PDB entry 5LI9 | X-ray diffraction, 1.79 A resolution | chain A

== Chain A ==
Molecule: Protein kinase C iota type
Source organism: Homo sapiens
Notes: EC 2.7.11.13
UniProtKB: P41743 (KPCI_HUMAN); residue numbers follow UniProt; this construct covers 248-596
Chain sequence (350 residues; row label = number of the first residue in the row):
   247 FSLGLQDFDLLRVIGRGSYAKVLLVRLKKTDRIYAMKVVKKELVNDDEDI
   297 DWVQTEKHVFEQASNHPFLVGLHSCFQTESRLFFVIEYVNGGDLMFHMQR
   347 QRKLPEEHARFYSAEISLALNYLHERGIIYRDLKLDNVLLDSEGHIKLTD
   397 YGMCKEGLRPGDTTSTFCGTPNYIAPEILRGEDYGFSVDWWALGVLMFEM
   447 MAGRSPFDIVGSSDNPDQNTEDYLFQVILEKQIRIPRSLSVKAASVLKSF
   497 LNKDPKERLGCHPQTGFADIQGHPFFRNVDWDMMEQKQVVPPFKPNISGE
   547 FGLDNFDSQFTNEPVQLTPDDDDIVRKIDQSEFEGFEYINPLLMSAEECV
Disordered / not traced: 454-465, 590-596
Differences from the reference sequence: expression tag (247)
Modified positions: Thr412 (phosphothreonine; TPO); Thr564 (phosphothreonine; TPO)
Small-molecule neighbours: AMP-PCP (ACP; phosphomethylphosphonic acid adenylate ester): Ile260, Gly261, Arg262, Gly263, Ser264, Tyr265, Ala266, Val268, Ala281, Lys283, Trp298, Glu302, Val316, Ile332, Glu333, Tyr334, Val335, Leu385, Thr395, Asp396, Phe552
Reported in the primary citation:
  - contacts within the chain: Tyr265-Asp295, Tyr265-Trp298 (pi stacking)
  - mutagenesis - D339A/D382A: decreased binding to Par3

== Summary ==
Bound to chain A: AMP-PCP. The paper reports that D339A/D382A reduce binding to Par3; contacts within the
chain involving Tyr265, Asp295 and Trp298.
Chain A is Protein kinase C iota type (Homo sapiens); the structure, Structure of a nucleotide-bound form of
PKCiota core kinase domain, was determined by X-ray diffraction, deposited together with 5LI1 and 5LIH.
